8VGO - chains A and B of the 6 polymer chains in the assembly; structure by electron microscopy, 2.60 A resolution.

Chain A:
Name: Rituximab.4DS Fab heavy chain
Organism: Homo sapiens
Notes: antibody fragment or engineered binder
Amino-acid sequence (237 residues; each row starts with the number of its first residue; note: 4 numbers in that range are skipped by the numbering (no residue carries them; nothing is unmodelled there); a row labelled like 82A-82C holds insertion residues (82A, then the next letters in order)):
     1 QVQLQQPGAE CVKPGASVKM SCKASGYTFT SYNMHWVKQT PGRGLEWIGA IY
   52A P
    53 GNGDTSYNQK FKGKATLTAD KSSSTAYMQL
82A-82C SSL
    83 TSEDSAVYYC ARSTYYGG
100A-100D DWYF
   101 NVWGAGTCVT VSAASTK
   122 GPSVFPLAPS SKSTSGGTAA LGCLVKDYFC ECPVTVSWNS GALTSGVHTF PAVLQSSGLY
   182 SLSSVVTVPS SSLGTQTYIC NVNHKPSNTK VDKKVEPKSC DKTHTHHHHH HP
Unresolved in the structure: 222-233
Disulfides: Cys11-Cys151, Cys22-Cys92, Cys108-Cys153, Cys144-Cys201

Chain B:
Name: Rituximab.4DS Fab light chain
Organism: Homo sapiens
Notes: antibody fragment or engineered binder
Amino-acid sequence (213 residues; row label = number of the first residue in the row; note: 1 number in that range is skipped by the numbering (no residue carries it; nothing is unmodelled there)):
     1 QIVLSQSPAI LSASPGEKVT MTCRAS
    28 SSVSYIHWFQ QKCGSSPKPW IYATSNLASG VPVRFSGSGS GTSYSLTISR VECEDAATYY
    88 CQQWTSNPPT FGGGTKLEIK RTVAAPSVFI FPPSDEQLKS GTASVVCLLN NFYPREAKVQ
   148 WKVDNALQSG NSQESVTCQD SKDCTYSLSS TLTLSKADYE KHKVYACEVT HQGLSSPVTK
   208 SFNRGEC
Disulfides: Cys23-Cys88, Cys40-Cys165, Cys80-Cys171, Cys134-Cys194

Chain A / chain B interface:
Residue-residue contacts (79; chain A residue first):
  His35(A) with Trp91(B)
  Gln39(A) with Gln38(B), hydrogen bond; Tyr87(B)
  Leu45(A) with Phe98(B)
  Trp47(A) with Asn94(B); Pro95(B), hydrophobic; Pro96(B)
  Tyr91(A) with Gln38(B), hydrogen bond; Ser42(B); Ser43(B); Pro44(B)
  Tyr98(A) with Tyr49(B)
  Gly99(A) with Ala50(B)
  Gly100(A) with Tyr32(B)
  Asp100A(A) with Tyr32(B); His34(B), salt bridge; Trp91(B)
  Trp100B(A) with His34(B), hydrogen bond (backbone-side chain); Trp91(B), hydrogen bond (backbone-side chain)
  Tyr100C(A) with Pro46(B); Tyr49(B), hydrophobic; Ala55(B); Trp91(B)
  Phe100D(A) with Phe36(B); Pro46(B); Gln89(B); Trp91(B), hydrophobic; Phe98(B), hydrophobic
  Asn101(A) with Pro46(B)
  Trp103(A) with Phe36(B); Ser43(B); Pro44(B)
  Gly104(A) with Ser43(B)
  Phe126(A) with Ser121(B); Glu123(B); Gln124(B)
  Pro127(A) with Ser121(B)
  Leu128(A) with Phe118(B), hydrophobic; Val133(B), hydrophobic
  Ala129(A) with Phe118(B)
  Ser131(A) with Cys214(B)
  Ser132(A) with Lys207(B)
  Lys133(A) with Ile117(B); Pro119(B); Lys207(B), hydrogen bond (backbone-side chain); Phe209(B); Glu213(B), hydrogen bond (side chain-backbone); Cys214(B), hydrogen bond (side chain-backbone)
  Ser134(A) with Phe116(B); Phe118(B)
  Thr135(A) with Lys207(B)
  Ser136(A) with Phe116(B)
  Ala141(A) with Phe116(B), hydrophobic; Phe118(B); Leu135(B), hydrophobic
  Leu145(A) with Ser131(B)
  Lys147(A) with Gln124(B); Ser131(B)
  His169(A) with Asn137(B); Asn138(B), hydrogen bond; Ser174(B), hydrogen bond
  Phe171(A) with Leu135(B), hydrophobic; Ser162(B); Thr164(B); Ser174(B); Leu175(B); Ser176(B)
  Pro172(A) with Ser162(B), hydrogen bond (backbone-side chain); Val163(B)
  Val174(A) with Gln160(B); Glu161(B); Ser162(B)
  Leu175(A) with Gln160(B), hydrogen bond (backbone-side chain)
  Gln176(A) with Gln160(B)
  Ser184(A) with Ser176(B)
  Val186(A) with Leu135(B), hydrophobic
  Thr188(A) with Asn137(B)
  Lys214(A) with Glu123(B), salt bridge
  Cys221(A) with Cys214(B), disulfide
Also at the interface, not in a pair above, chain A (47 interface residues in all): Val37, Asn60, Ser95, Ala105, Thr139, Leu142, Thr170, Ser220
Also at the interface, not in a pair above, chain B (47 interface residues in all): Asn53, Asp122, Thr129, Asp167, Asn210
Inter-chain disulfides: Cys221(A)-Cys214(B)

Overview:
The chain A/chain B interface involves 47 residues from each chain; the contacts include 1 disulfide bond, 11
hydrogen bonds and 2 salt bridges. Polar pairs include Asp100A(A)-His34(B), Lys214(A)-Glu123(B) and
Gln39(A)-Gln38(B).
Chain A is Rituximab.4DS Fab heavy chain and chain B is Rituximab.4DS Fab light chain, both from Homo sapiens;
the structure, CryoEM structure of CD20 in complex with engineered conformationally rigid Rituximab.4DS Fab,
was determined by electron microscopy (same publication as 8VEG, 8VGE, 8VGF, 8VGG, 8VGL, 8VGM and 3 further
entries).
